PDB entry 3HCU | X-ray diffraction, 2.60 A resolution | chains A and B

== Chain A ==
Protein: TNF receptor-associated factor 6
From: Homo sapiens
Notes: fragment: RING and Zinc Finger 1:
UniProtKB: Q9Y4K3 (TRAF6_HUMAN); residue numbers follow UniProt; this construct covers 50-159
Chain sequence (118 residues; numbered 50 to 167; the number before each row is that of its first residue):
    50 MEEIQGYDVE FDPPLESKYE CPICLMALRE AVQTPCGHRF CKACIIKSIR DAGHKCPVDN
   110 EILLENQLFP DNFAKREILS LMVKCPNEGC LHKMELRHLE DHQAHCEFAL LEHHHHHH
Not modelled in the structure: 50-53, 160-167
Construct notes: expression tag (160-167)
Metal / ion sites: Zn2+ site 1: Cys70, Cys73, Cys90, Cys93; Zn2+ site 2: Cys85, His87, Cys105; Zn2+ site 3: Cys134, Cys139, His151, Cys155
UniProt features mapped onto this chain:
  - zinc finger: Cys70 to Asn109 (RING-type), Asp150 (TRAF-type 1)
  - cross-link (Glycyl lysine isopeptide (Lys-Gly)): Lys124 (interchain with G-Cter in SUMO), Lys142 (interchain with G-Cter in SUMO)
  - mutagenesis: Asp57 (D57K: Loss of interaction with UBE2N), Cys70 (C70A: Loss of ligase activity, autoubiquitination and signaling capacity), Ile72 (I72D: Loss of interaction with UBE2N. Has no effect on TRAF3IP2-mediated 'Lys-63'-linked polyubiquitination), Leu74 (L74E/K: Loss of interaction with UBE2N), Arg88 (R88A: Loss of TRAF6 homodimerization and impaired polyubiquitin synthesis. Loss of TRAF6 homodimerization and impaired polyubiquitin synthesis; when associated with A-122), Phe118 (F118A: Loss of TRAF6 homodimerization and impaired polyubiquitin synthesis; F118W: Partially impaired polyubiquitin synthesis; F118Y: Partially impaired polyubiquitin synthesis), Phe122 (F122A: Loss of TRAF6 homodimerization and partially impaired polyubiquitin synthesis. Loss of TRAF6 homodimerization and impaired polyubiquitin synthesis; when associated with A-88), Lys124 (K124R: Loss of SUMO1-modification and c-myb-mediated transcriptional repressive activation. Loss of TRAF3IP2-mediated 'Lys-63'-linked polyubiquitination), Lys142 (K142R: Loss of SUMO1-modification and c-myb-mediated transcriptional repressive activation)
Reported in the primary citation:
  - mutagenesis - R88A, R88A/F122A, F118A: decreased catalytic activity on poly-Ub synthesis
  - mutagenesis - F118Y: decreased catalytic activity
  - mutagenesis - R88A/F122A, R88A, F118A: decreased signaling
  - mutagenesis - F118A: decreased binding to FRET
  - post-translational modification sites: Lys124 (citing earlier work)
  - mutagenesis - K124R: unchanged binding to Ubc13
  - mutagenesis - K124R: unchanged binding to dimeric
  - mutagenesis - C70A: abolished binding to Ubiquitin-conjugating enzyme E2 N (chain B)

== Chain B ==
Protein: Ubiquitin-conjugating enzyme E2 N
From: Homo sapiens
Notes: EC 6.3.2.19; fragment: Ubc13
UniProtKB: P61088 (UBE2N_HUMAN); numbering as in UniProt (aligned over 1-152)
Chain sequence (155 residues; numbered -2 to 152; the number before each row is that of its first residue; numbers below 1 keep their minus sign (Gly-2 is residue -2)):
    -2 GSHMAGLPRR IIKETQRLLA EPVPGIKAEP DESNARYFHV VIAGPQDSPF EGGTFKLELF
    58 LPEEYPMAAP KVRFMTKIYH PNVDKLGRIC LDILKDKWSP ALQIRTVLLS IQALLSAPNP
   118 DDPLANDVAE QWKTNEAQAI ETARAWTRLY AMNNI
Not modelled in the structure: -2 to 2
Construct notes: expression tag (-2 to 0)
UniProt features mapped onto this chain:
  - active site: Cys87 (Glycyl thioester intermediate)
  - modified residue: Lys82 (N6-acetyllysine)
  - cross-link: Lys92 (Glycyl lysine isopeptide (Lys-Gly) (interchain with G-Cter in ISG15))
  - mutagenesis: Cys87 (C87A: Loss of polyubiquitination of PCNA. Impairs interaction with SHPRH), Lys92 (K92R: No ISGylation), Lys94 (K94R: No effect on ISGylation)

== How chain A and chain B interact ==
Pairs across the interface (15; chain A residue first):
  Asp57(A) with Arg6(B), salt bridge
  Glu69(A) with Arg14(B), salt bridge
  Pro71(A) with Arg7(B)
  Ile72(A) with Arg7(B), hydrogen bond (backbone-side chain)
  Leu74(A) with Arg7(B); Lys10(B), hydrogen bond (backbone-side chain); Gln100(B)
  Met75(A) with Arg6(B); Lys10(B)
  Lys96(A) with Met64(B)
  Ser97(A) with Pro97(B)
  Pro106(A) with Ser96(B), hydrogen bond (backbone-side chain); Ala98(B)
  Val107(A) with Ala98(B)
  Asn109(A) with Lys94(B), hydrogen bond
Interface residues without a listed pair, chain A (14 interface residues in all): Cys73, Ala101, Lys104
Interface residues without a listed pair, chain B (13 interface residues in all): Glu11, Pro63, Asp93
From the paper, about this interface:
  - hot spots on chain A (mutagenesis) - D57K, I72D, L74E, L74K: abolished binding to Ubiquitin-conjugating enzyme E2 N (chain B)
  - hot spots on chain A (mutagenesis) - I72A, I72F, I72K, L74H, L74R: decreased binding to Ubiquitin-conjugating enzyme E2 N (chain B)

== Overview ==
14 residues of chain A face 13 of chain B across their interface, with 4 hydrogen bonds and 2 salt bridges.
Among the polar pairs are Asp57(A)-Arg6(B), Glu69(A)-Arg14(B) and Ile72(A)-Arg7(B). From the paper: C70A, D57K
and I72D of chain A, among others, abolish binding to Ubiquitin-conjugating enzyme E2 N (chain B); a
modification site at Lys124(A); 15 substitutions were tested in all.
Here chain A is TNF receptor-associated factor 6 and chain B is Ubiquitin-conjugating enzyme E2 N, both from
Homo sapiens. Entry 3HCU (Crystal structure of TRAF6 in complex with Ubc13 in the C2 space group) was
determined by X-ray diffraction (same publication as 3HCS and 3HCT).
